9ETA - chains D and C; structure by X-ray diffraction, 2.51 A resolution.

[Chain D]
Name: Cyclin-A2
Organism: Bos taurus
Reference sequence: P30274 (CCNA2_BOVIN); residues 172-432 here correspond to UniProt positions 170-430 (UniProt number = residue number - 2)
Chain sequence (268 residues; each row starts with the number of its first residue):
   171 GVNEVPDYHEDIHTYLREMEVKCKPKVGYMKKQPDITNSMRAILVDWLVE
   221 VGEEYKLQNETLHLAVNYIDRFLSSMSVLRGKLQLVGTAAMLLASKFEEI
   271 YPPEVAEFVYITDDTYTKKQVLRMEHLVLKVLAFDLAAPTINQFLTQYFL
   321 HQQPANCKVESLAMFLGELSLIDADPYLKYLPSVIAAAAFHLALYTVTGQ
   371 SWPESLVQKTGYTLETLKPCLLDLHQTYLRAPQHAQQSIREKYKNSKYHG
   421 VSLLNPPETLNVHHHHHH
Not modelled in the structure: 432-438
Sequence notes: expression tag (171, 433-438)

[Chain C]
Name: Cyclin-dependent kinase 2
Organism: Homo sapiens
Notes: EC 2.7.11.22
Reference sequence: P24941 (CDK2_HUMAN); residues 1-298 here = UniProt positions 1-298
Chain sequence (302 residues; each row starts with the number of its first residue; numbers below 1 keep their minus sign (Gly-3 is residue -3)):
    -3 GPGSMENFQKVEKIGEGTYGVVYKARNKLTGEVVALKKIRLDTETEGVPS
    47 TAIREISLLKELNHPNIVKLLDVIHTENKLYLVFEFLHQDLKKFMDASAL
    97 TGIPLPLIKSYLFQLLQGLAFCHSHRVLHRDLKPQNLLINTEGAIKLADF
   147 GLARAFGVPVRTYTHEVVTLWYRAPEILLGCKYYSTAVDIWSLGCIFAEM
   197 VTRRALFPGDSEIDQLFRIFRTLGTPDEVVWPGVTSMPDYKPSFPKWARQ
   247 DFSKVVPPLDEDGRSLLSQMLHYDPNKRISAKAALAHPFFQDVTKPVPHL
   297 RL
Not modelled in the structure: -3 to -1, 297-298
Sequence notes: expression tag (-3 to 0)
Modified residues: Thr160 (phosphothreonine; TPO)
Ligand contacts: 4-bromanyl-1,2-oxazole (7ZX): Ile10, Val18, Ala31, Lys33, Glu51, Val64, Phe80, Glu81, Phe82, Leu83, Leu134, Ala144, Asp145, Phe146
Swiss-Prot annotation at these positions:
  - active site: Asp127 (Proton acceptor)
  - binding site (ATP): Ile10 to Val18, Lys33, Glu81 to Leu83, Asp86, Lys129 to Asn132, Asp145
  - binding site (Mg(2+)): Asn132, Asp145
  - site (CDK7 binding): Lys9, Lys88, Lys89, Leu166
  - modified residue: Met1 (N-acetylmethionine), Lys6 (N6-acetyllysine), Thr14 (Phosphothreonine), Tyr15 (Phosphotyrosine), Tyr19 (Phosphotyrosine), Thr160 (Phosphothreonine)
  - natural variant: Pro45 (P45L: In a glioblastoma multiforme sample)
  - mutagenesis: Lys9 (K9F: Reduced phosphorylation by CAK), Thr14 (T14A: 2-fold increase in activity), Tyr15 (Y15F: 2-fold increase in activity), Lys88 to Lys89 (Reduced phosphorylation by CAK), Thr160 (T160A: Abolishes activity), Leu166 (L166R: Reduced phosphorylation by CAK and reduced kinase activity)

[Chain D / chain C interface]
Contacting residue pairs (86; chain D residue first):
  Gly171(D) with Asn272(C)
  Val172(D) with Ser181(C), hydrogen bond (backbone-side chain); Thr182(C); Pro271(C); Asn272(C), hydrogen bond (backbone-side chain)
  Asn173(D) with Pro155(C); Val156(C), hydrogen bond (backbone-backbone); Tyr179(C); Ser181(C)
  Glu174(D) with Val154(C)
  Val175(D) with Phe152(C), hydrophobic; Val154(C), hydrophobic; Ser181(C); Thr182(C)
  Asp177(D) with Ser276(C), hydrogen bond; Lys278(C), hydrogen bond (backbone-side chain)
  Tyr178(D) with Ala116(C); His119(C); Ser120(C); Ser276(C); Ala277(C), hydrogen bond (side chain-backbone); Lys278(C), hydrogen bond (side chain-backbone)
  Asp181(D) with Ser120(C), hydrogen bond; Lys278(C), salt bridge
  Ile182(D) with His119(C); Ser120(C); Arg122(C); Phe152(C), hydrophobic; Val154(C), hydrophobic
  Tyr185(D) with Glu57(C), hydrogen bond; His121(C); Arg122(C)
  Leu186(D) with Arg122(C)
  Met189(D) with Glu57(C)
  Gln228(D) with Arg157(C)
  Leu263(D) with Ile49(C), hydrophobic
  Lys266(D) with Glu42(C), hydrogen bond (side chain-backbone); Gly43(C); Val44(C), hydrogen bond (side chain-backbone); Ser46(C); Ile49(C); Arg50(C)
  Phe267(D) with Arg50(C), hydrogen bond (backbone-side chain); Ser53(C); Ala151(C), hydrophobic
  Glu268(D) with Arg150(C), salt bridge; Arg157(C), salt bridge
  Glu269(D) with Arg50(C); Thr160(C)
  Ile270(D) with Arg150(C); Thr158(C); Tyr159(C); Thr160(C)
  Tyr271(D) with Glu162(C)
  Glu274(D) with Glu42(C)
  Val275(D) with Thr41(C); Glu42(C), hydrogen bond (backbone-side chain)
  Lys288(D) with Glu40(C); Thr41(C)
  Leu292(D) with Asp38(C); Thr39(C); Glu40(C); Thr41(C); Glu42(C); Gly43(C)
  Arg293(D) with Glu73(C), salt bridge
  Glu295(D) with Gly43(C); Val44(C), hydrogen bond (side chain-backbone)
  His296(D) with Leu37(C); His71(C), hydrogen bond; Thr72(C); Leu76(C)
  Leu299(D) with Val44(C), hydrophobic
  Lys300(D) with His71(C)
  Ala303(D) with Lys56(C), hydrogen bond (backbone-side chain)
  Phe304(D) with Ile52(C), hydrophobic; Ser53(C); His71(C); Leu76(C), hydrophobic
  Asp305(D) with Lys56(C), salt bridge
  Leu306(D) with Ile49(C), hydrophobic
  Ala307(D) with Glu57(C); Arg122(C), hydrogen bond (backbone-side chain)
  Thr316(D) with Val154(C), hydrogen bond (side chain-backbone); Pro155(C)
  Gln317(D) with Val154(C), hydrogen bond (backbone-backbone)
Also at the interface, not in a pair above, chain D (37 interface residues in all): Leu320
Also at the interface, not in a pair above, chain C (46 interface residues in all): Leu54, Tyr180, Ala183

[Summary]
The interface between chain D and chain C involves 37 residues on one side and 46 on the other, with 19
hydrogen bonds and 5 salt bridges. Among the polar pairs are Asp181(D)-Lys278(C), Glu268(D)-Arg150(C) and
Glu268(D)-Arg157(C). Chain C binds 4-bromanyl-1,2-oxazole.
Here chain D is Cyclin-A2 (Bos taurus) and chain C is Cyclin-dependent kinase 2 (Homo sapiens). Entry 9ETA
(CDK2-cyclin A in complex with FragLite 3) was determined by X-ray diffraction together with 9ESJ, 9ESK, 9ESL,
9ESN, 9ESO, 9ESP and 21 further entries from the same study.
